Entry 2AMF (X-ray diffraction, 2.20 A resolution); this record covers chains A and E of the 5 polymer chains in the assembly.

== Chain A (and E) ==
Protein: 1-Pyrroline-5-Carboxylate reductase
Source organism: Streptococcus pyogenes
Notes: EC 1.2.1.5; chain E of this document is another copy of the same molecule, construct and numbering; everything in this record applies to it too
Sequence (259 residues; each row starts with the number of its first residue; numbers below 1 keep their minus sign (Ser-2 is residue -2)):
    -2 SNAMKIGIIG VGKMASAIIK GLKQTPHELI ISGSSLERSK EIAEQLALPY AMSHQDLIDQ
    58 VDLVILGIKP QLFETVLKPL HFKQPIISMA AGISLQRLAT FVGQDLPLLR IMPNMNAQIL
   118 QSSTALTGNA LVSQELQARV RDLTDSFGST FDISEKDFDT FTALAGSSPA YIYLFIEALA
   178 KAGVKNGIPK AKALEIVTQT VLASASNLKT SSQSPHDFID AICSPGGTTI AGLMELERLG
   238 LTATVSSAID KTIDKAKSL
Disordered / not traced: -2 to -1 (chain E: fully traced)
Sequence notes: cloning artifact (-2 to 0)
Bound ions: Na+: Gly89, Ala253, Lys254, Leu256
Residues lining bound ligands:
  - proline (PRO), molecule 1: Met11, Met86, Met109, Pro110, Asn111, Met112, Gly163
  - proline (PRO), molecule 2: Ala88, Met109, Thr159, Gly163, Ser164
  - proline (PRO), molecule 3: Ala218, Ile219, Ser221
  - proline (PRO), molecule 4: Ile219, Ser221, Gly224, Thr225, Thr226
From the paper describing this entry:
  - binding site for proline: Ile219, Ser221, Thr225, Thr226
  - catalytic residues: Ser221, Thr226 (proposed by the authors, not directly observed)

== Chain A / chain E interface ==
Residue-residue contacts (10; chain A residue first):
  His213(A) with His213(E)
  Met231(A) with Ser243(E)
  Glu234(A) with Glu234(E); Thr239(E); Ala240(E)
  Arg235(A) with Ala240(E)
  Thr239(A) with Glu234(E)
  Ala240(A) with Glu234(E); Arg235(E)
  Ser243(A) with Met231(E)
Also at the interface, not in a pair above, chain A (8 interface residues in all): Asp214
Also at the interface, not in a pair above, chain E (8 interface residues in all): Ser211

== Summary ==
Chain A and chain E each contribute 8 residues to their interface. Ligands of chain A: 4 copies of proline.
Gly89(A), Ala253(A), Lys254(A) and Leu256(A) form the Na+ site. The paper reports catalytic residues Ser221(A)
and Thr226(A); a binding site for proline at Ile219(A), Ser221(A) and Thr225(A) among others.
Both chains are 1-Pyrroline-5-Carboxylate reductase (Streptococcus pyogenes). Entry 2AMF (Crystal structure of
1-Pyrroline-5-Carboxylate Reductase from Human Pathogen Streptococcus Pyogenes) was determined by X-ray
diffraction (same publication as 2AHR and 2AG8).
